Entry 9CO9 (electron microscopy, 3.44 A resolution); this record covers chains A and E of the 4 polymer chains in the assembly.

# Chain A
Molecule: Spike glycoprotein
Organism: Severe acute respiratory syndrome coronavirus 2
UniProtKB: P0DTC2 (SPIKE_SARS2); aligned to UniProt positions 1-1212 over residues 1-1212 (the alignment contains insertions or deletions, so no single offset holds)
Sequence (1243 residues; numbered 1 to 1243; the number before each row is that of its first residue):
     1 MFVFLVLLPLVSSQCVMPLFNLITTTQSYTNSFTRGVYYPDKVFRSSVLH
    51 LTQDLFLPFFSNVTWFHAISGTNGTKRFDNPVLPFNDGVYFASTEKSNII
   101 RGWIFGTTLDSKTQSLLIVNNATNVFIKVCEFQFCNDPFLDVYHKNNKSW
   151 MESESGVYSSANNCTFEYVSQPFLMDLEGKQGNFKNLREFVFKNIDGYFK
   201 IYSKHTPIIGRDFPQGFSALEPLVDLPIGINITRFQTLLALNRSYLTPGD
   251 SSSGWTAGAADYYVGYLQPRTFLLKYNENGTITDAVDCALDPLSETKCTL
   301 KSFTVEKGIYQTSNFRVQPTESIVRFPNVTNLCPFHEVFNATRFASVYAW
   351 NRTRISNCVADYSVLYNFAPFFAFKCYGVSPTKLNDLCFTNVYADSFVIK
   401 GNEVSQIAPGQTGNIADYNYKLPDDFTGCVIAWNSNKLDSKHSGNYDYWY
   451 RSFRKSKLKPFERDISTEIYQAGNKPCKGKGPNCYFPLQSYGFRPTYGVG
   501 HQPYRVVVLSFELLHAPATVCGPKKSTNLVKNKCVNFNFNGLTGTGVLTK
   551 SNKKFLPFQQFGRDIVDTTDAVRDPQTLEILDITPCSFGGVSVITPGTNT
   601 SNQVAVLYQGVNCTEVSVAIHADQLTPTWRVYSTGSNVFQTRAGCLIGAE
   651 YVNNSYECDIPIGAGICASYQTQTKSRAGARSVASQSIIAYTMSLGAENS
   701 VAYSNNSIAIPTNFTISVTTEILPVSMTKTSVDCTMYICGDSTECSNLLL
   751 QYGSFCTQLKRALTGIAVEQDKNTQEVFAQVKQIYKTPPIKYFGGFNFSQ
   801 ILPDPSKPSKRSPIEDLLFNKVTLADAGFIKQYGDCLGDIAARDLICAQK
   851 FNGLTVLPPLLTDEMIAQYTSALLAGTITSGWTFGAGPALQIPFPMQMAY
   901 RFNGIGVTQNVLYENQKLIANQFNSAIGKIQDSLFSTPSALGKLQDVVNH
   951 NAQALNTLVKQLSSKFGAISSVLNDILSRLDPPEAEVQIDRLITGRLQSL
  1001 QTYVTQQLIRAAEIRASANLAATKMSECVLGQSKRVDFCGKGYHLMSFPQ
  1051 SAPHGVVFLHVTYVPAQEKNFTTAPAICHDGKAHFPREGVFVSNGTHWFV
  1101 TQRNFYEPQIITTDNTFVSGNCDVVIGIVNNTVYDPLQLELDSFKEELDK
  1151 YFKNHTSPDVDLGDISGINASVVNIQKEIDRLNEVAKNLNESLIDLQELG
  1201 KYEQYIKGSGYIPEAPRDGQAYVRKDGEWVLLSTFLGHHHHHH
Unresolved in the structure: 1-322, 526-1243
Construct notes: insertion (17); conflict P18 (Asn17 in P0DTC2), F20 (Thr19 in P0DTC2), N21 (Thr20 in P0DTC2), 67 further conflict positions vs the reference (P0DTC2) not listed; expression tag (1213-1243)
Curated features (UniProtKB/Swiss-Prot):
  - glycosylation: N331 (N-linked (GlcNAc...) (complex) asparagine)
Disulfides: C333-C358, C376-C429, C388-C521, C477-C484

# Chain E
Molecule: Nanosota-9
Organism: Vicugna pacos
Sequence (150 residues; numbered 1 to 150; the number before each row is that of its first residue):
     1 QVQLQESGGGLVQPGGSLRLSCTASGIALHTHATGWFRQAPGKEREGVSC
    51 ISSGDGTTYYEDSVEGRFTISRDNAKNTVYLQMNSLKLEDTAVYYCAADP
   101 GAVCHSGSYYYTDDDFYYRGQGTQVTVSSGGQHHHHHHGAYPYDVPDYAS
Unresolved in the structure: 130-150
Disulfides: C22-C96, C50-C104

# How chain A and chain E interact
Pairs across the interface - 36 pairs, chain A then chain E:
  S443(A) - D115(E)
  Y446(A) - D99(E)  hydrogen bond
  Y446(A) - P100(E)
  Y446(A) - Y117(E)  hydrophobic
  K480(A) - Q1(E)
  K480(A) - V2(E)
  K480(A) - S25(E)
  G481(A) - S25(E)  hydrogen bond (backbone-backbone)
  P482(A) - N77(E)
  C484(A) - S25(E)
  C484(A) - G26(E)
  Y485(A) - G26(E)
  Y485(A) - I27(E)
  Y485(A) - A28(E)  hydrophobic
  Y485(A) - N77(E)
  F486(A) - G26(E)  hydrogen bond (backbone-backbone)
  Q489(A) - T31(E)  hydrogen bond
  Q489(A) - H32(E)  hydrogen bond
  Q489(A) - P100(E)
  Q489(A) - G101(E)
  S490(A) - P100(E)
  R494(A) - D99(E)  salt bridge
  R494(A) - V103(E)
  R494(A) - Y109(E)
  R494(A) - D115(E)  salt bridge
  T496(A) - S106(E)
  T496(A) - G107(E)
  T496(A) - S108(E)  hydrogen bond (backbone-backbone)
  T496(A) - Y109(E)
  Y497(A) - V103(E)
  Y497(A) - S106(E)
  Y497(A) - G107(E)
  Y497(A) - Y109(E)  hydrophobic
  G498(A) - S106(E)
  G498(A) - G107(E)
  H501(A) - S106(E)  hydrogen bond
Other interface residues (no listed pair), chain A (18 interface residues in all): Y450, F453, G492
Other interface residues (no listed pair), chain E (22 interface residues in all): A24, H30, A102

# In short
The interface between chain A and chain E involves 18 residues on one side and 22 on the other; the contacts
include 7 hydrogen bonds and 2 salt bridges. Polar pairs include R494(A)-D99(E), R494(A)-D115(E) and
Y446(A)-D99(E).
Here chain A is Spike glycoprotein (Severe acute respiratory syndrome coronavirus 2) and chain E is Nanosota-9
(Vicugna pacos). Entry 9CO9 (Local refinement of JN.1 spike/Nanosota-9 complex) was determined by electron
microscopy together with 9CO6, 9CO7 and 9CO8 from the same study.
